Entry 6C6T (electron microscopy, 3.50 A resolution); this record covers chains B and I of the 9 polymer chains in the assembly.

Chain B:
Molecule: 29-nt DNA strand
Sequence (29 nucleotides; row label = number of the first residue in the row):
     1 GGGTATTCGC CGTGTACCTC TCGCAGCCC

Chain I:
Name: DNA-directed RNA polymerase subunit beta
From: Escherichia coli (strain K12)
Notes: EC 2.7.7.6
UniProtKB: P0A8V2 (RPOB_ECOLI); numbering as in UniProt (aligned over 1-1342)
Amino-acid sequence (1342 residues; row label = number of the first residue in the row):
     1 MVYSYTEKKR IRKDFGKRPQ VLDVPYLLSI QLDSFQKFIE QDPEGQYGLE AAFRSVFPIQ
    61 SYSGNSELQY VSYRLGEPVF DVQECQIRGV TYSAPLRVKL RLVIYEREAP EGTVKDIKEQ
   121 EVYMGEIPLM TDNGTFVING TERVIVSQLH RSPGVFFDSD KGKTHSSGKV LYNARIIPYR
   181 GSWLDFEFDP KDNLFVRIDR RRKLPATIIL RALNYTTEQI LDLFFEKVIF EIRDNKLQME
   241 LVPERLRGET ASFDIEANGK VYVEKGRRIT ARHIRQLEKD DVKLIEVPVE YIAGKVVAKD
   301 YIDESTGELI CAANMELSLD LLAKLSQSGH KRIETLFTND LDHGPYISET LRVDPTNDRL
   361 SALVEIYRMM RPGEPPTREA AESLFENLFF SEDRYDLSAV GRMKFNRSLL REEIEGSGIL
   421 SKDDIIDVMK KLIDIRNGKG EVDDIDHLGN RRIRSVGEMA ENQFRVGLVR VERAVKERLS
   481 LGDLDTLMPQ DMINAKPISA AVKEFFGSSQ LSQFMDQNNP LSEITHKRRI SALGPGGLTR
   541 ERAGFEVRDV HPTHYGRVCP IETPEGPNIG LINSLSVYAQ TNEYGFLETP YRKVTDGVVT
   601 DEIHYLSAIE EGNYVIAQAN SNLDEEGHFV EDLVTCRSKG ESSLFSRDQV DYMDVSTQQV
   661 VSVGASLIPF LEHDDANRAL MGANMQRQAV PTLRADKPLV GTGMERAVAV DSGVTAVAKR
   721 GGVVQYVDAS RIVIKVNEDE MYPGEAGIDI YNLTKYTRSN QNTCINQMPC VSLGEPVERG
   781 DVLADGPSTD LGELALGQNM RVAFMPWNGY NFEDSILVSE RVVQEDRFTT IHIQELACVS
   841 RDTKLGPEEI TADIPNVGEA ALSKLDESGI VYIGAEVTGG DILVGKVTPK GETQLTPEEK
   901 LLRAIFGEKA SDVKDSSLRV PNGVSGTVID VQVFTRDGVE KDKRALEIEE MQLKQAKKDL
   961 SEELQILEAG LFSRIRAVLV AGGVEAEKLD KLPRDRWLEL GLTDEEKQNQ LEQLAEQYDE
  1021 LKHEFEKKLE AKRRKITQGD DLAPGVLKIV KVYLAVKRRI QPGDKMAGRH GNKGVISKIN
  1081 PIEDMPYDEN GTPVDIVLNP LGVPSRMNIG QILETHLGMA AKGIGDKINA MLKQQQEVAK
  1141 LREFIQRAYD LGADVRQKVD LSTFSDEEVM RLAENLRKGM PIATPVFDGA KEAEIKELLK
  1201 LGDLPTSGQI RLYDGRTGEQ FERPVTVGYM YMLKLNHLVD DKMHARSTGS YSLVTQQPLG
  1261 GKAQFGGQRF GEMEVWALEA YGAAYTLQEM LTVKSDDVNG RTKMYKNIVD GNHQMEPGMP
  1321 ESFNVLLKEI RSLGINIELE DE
Unresolved in the structure: 1, 891-912
UniProt features mapped onto this chain:
  - modified residue (N6-acetyllysine): Lys-1022, Lys-1200
  - mutagenesis: Ile-561 (I561S: Resistant to antibiotics salinamide A and B), Ile-569 (I569S: Resistant to antibiotics salinamide A and B), Ala-665 (A665E: Resistant to antibiotics salinamide A and B), Asp-675 (D675A/G: Resistant to antibiotics salinamide A and B), Asn-677 (N677H/K: Resistant to antibiotics salinamide A and B), Leu-680 (L680M: Resistant to antibiotics salinamide A and B), Glu-813 (E813K: Disrupts the enzyme's active center)

Chain B / chain I interface:
Pairs across the interface - 14 pairs, chain B then chain I:
  DT15(B) with Met-1273(I), sugar contact
  DA16(B) with Arg-1269(I), salt bridge to the phosphate; Gly-1271(I), phosphate contact
  DC17(B) with Gln-1268(I), sugar contact; Arg-1269(I), hydrogen bond to the phosphate
  DC18(B) with Gly-1261(I), phosphate contact; Lys-1262(I), hydrogen bond to the phosphate
  DC20(B) with Phe-514(I), sugar contact
  DT21(B) with Thr-141(I), sugar contact; Arg-143(I), phosphate contact
  DC22(B) with Asn-139(I), hydrogen bond to the phosphate; Arg-143(I), salt bridge to the phosphate; Ser-508(I), sugar contact
  DG26(B) with Lys-496(I), salt bridge to the phosphate
Other interface residues (no listed pair), chain I (15 interface residues in all): Ile-138, Gly-507, Glu-1272

Summary:
8 residues of chain B and 15 residues of chain I are in contact, with 3 hydrogen bonds and 3 salt bridges.
Polar pairs include DC17(B)/Arg-1269(I), DC18(B)/Lys-1262(I) and DC22(B)/Asn-139(I). UniProt lists 7
mutagenesis sites on chain I.
Here chain B is a 29-nt DNA strand and chain I is DNA-directed RNA polymerase subunit beta (Escherichia coli
(strain K12)). Entry 6C6T (CryoEM structure of E.coli RNA polymerase elongation complex bound with RfaH) was
determined by electron microscopy (same publication as 6C6S and 6C6U).
